Entry 2AKA (X-ray diffraction, 1.90 A resolution); this record covers chains A and B of the 3 polymer chains in the assembly.

# Chain A
Name: myosin II heavy chain
From: Dictyostelium discoideum
UniProtKB: P08799 (MYS2_DICDI); residues 2-765 here = UniProt positions 2-765
Amino-acid sequence (776 residues; each row starts with the number of its first residue; numbers below 1 keep their minus sign (Met-10 is residue -10)):
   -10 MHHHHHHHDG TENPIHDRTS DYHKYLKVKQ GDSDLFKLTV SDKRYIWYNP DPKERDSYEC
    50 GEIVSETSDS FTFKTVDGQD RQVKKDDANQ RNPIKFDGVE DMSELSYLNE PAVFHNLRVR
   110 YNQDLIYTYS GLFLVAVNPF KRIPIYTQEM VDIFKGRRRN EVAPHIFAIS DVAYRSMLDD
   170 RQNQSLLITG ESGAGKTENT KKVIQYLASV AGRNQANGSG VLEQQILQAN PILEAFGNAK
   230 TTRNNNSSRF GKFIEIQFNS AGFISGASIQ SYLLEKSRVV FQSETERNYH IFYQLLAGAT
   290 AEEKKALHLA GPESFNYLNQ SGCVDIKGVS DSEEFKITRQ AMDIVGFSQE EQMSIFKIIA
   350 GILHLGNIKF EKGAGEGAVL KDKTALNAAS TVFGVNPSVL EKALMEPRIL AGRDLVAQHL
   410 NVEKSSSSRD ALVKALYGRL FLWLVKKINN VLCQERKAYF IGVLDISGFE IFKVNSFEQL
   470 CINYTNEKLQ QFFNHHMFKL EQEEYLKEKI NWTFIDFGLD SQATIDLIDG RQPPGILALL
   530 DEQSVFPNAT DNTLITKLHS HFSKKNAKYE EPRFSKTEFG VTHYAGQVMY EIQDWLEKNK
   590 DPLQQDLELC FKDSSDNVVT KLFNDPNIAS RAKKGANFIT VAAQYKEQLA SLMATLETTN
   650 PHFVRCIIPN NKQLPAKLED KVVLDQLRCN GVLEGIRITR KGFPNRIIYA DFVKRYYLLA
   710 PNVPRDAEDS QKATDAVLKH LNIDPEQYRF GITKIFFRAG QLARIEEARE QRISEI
Disordered / not traced: -10 to 1
Construct notes: insertion (-10 to 1)
UniProt features mapped onto this chain:
  - region (Actin-binding): Leu638 to Asn660, Arg738 to Ala752
  - binding site (ATP): Gly179 to Thr186
  - modified residue: Lys130 (N6,N6-dimethyllysine)

# Chain B
Name: Dynamin-1
From: Rattus norvegicus
Notes: EC 3.6.5.5
UniProtKB: P21575 (DYN1_RAT); numbering as in UniProt (aligned over 6-304)
Amino-acid sequence (299 residues; numbered 6 to 304; the number before each row is that of its first residue):
     6 MEDLIPLVNR LQDAFSAIGQ NADLDLPQIA VVGGQSAGKS SVLENFVGRD FLPRGSGIVT
    66 RRPLVLQLVN STTEYAEFLH CKGKKFTDFE EVRLEIEAET DRVTGTNKGI SPVPINLRVY
   126 SPHVLNLTLV DLPGMTKVPV GDQPPDIEFQ IRDMLMQFVT KENCLILAVS PANSDLANSD
   186 ALKIAKEVDP QGQRTIGVIT KLDLMDEGTD ARDVLENKLL PLRRGYIGVV NRSQKDIDGK
   246 KDITAALAAE RKFFLSHPSY RHLADRMGTP YLQKVLNQQL TNHIRDTLPG LRNKLQSQL
UniProt features mapped onto this chain:
  - region: Gly38 to Ser45 (G1 motif), Val64 to Arg66 (G2 motif), Asp136 to Gly139 (G3 motif), Thr205 to Asp208 (G4 motif), Val235 to Ser238 (G5 motif)
  - binding site (GDP): Ser41, Gly43, Lys44, Ser45, Ser46, Arg59, Gly60, Lys206, Asp208, Asp211, Asn236, Arg237, Gln239
  - modified residue: Tyr80 (Phosphotyrosine), Tyr125 (3'-nitrotyrosine)
  - mutagenesis: Arg59 (R59A: Decreases of 32% the basal GTPase activity. Decreases of 44% the assembly-stimulated GTPase activity; R59K: Decreases of 67% the basal GTPase activity ...)
From the paper describing this entry:
  - contacts within the chain: Phe20-Leu304, Arg66-Asp106 (salt bridge), Arg67-Glu104 (salt bridge), Gly38-Met140 (backbone contact), Gln40-Met140 (backbone contact)
  - mutagenesis - R59A, R59K: decreased catalytic activity (basal GTPase activity)
  - mutagenesis - R59A (7-fold): decreased binding to GTP
  - mutagenesis - R59A, R59K: decreased catalytic activity on lipid tubule-stimulated

# Interface between chain A and chain B
Pairs across the interface (21; chain A residue first):
  Lys26(A) - Ser302(B)
  Tyr706(A) - Ile23(B)  hydrophobic
  Tyr706(A) - Asn26(B)  hydrogen bond
  Tyr706(A) - Leu304(B)  hydrogen bond (side chain-backbone)
  Leu707(A) - Leu304(B)  hydrophobic
  Ala709(A) - Ala22(B)
  Pro710(A) - Ala22(B)
  Asn711(A) - Ser21(B)
  Asn711(A) - Ala22(B)  hydrogen bond (backbone-backbone)
  Asn711(A) - Gly24(B)
  Asn711(A) - Val118(B)
  Val712(A) - Gly24(B)
  Pro713(A) - Gln25(B)
  Arg714(A) - Gln25(B)  hydrogen bond (backbone-backbone)
  Arg714(A) - Asn26(B)  hydrogen bond
  Arg714(A) - Asp28(B)  salt bridge
  Arg758(A) - Leu304(B)  hydrogen bond (side chain-backbone)
  Arg761(A) - Ile23(B)
  Ile765(A) - Phe20(B)  hydrophobic
  Ile765(A) - Ile23(B)  hydrophobic
  Ile765(A) - Leu304(B)  hydrophobic
Other interface residues (no listed pair), chain A (15 interface residues in all): Thr28, Asp715, Ile762
Other interface residues (no listed pair), chain B (15 interface residues in all): Ala19, Ala27, Gln301, Gln303

# In short
The chain A/chain B interface involves 15 residues from each chain, with 6 hydrogen bonds and 1 salt bridge.
Polar pairs include Arg714(A)-Asp28(B), Tyr706(A)-Asn26(B) and Tyr706(A)-Leu304(B). From the paper: R59A and
R59K of chain B reduce catalytic activity (basal GTPase activity); contacts within the chain involving
Phe20(B), Leu304(B) and Arg66(B) among others.
Chain A is myosin II heavy chain (Dictyostelium discoideum) and chain B is Dynamin-1 (Rattus norvegicus); the
structure, Structure of the nucleotide-free myosin II motor domain from Dictyostelium discoideum fused to the
GTPase domain ..., was determined by X-ray diffraction.
